Entry 7M86 (X-ray diffraction, 1.55 A resolution); this record covers chains A and T of the 3 polymer chains in the assembly.

Chain A:
Protein: DNA polymerase eta
Organism: Homo sapiens
Notes: EC 2.7.7.7
UniProtKB: Q9Y253 (POLH_HUMAN); residues 1-432 here = UniProt positions 1-432
Sequence (435 residues; row label = number of the first residue in the row; numbers below 1 keep their minus sign (Gly-2 is residue -2)):
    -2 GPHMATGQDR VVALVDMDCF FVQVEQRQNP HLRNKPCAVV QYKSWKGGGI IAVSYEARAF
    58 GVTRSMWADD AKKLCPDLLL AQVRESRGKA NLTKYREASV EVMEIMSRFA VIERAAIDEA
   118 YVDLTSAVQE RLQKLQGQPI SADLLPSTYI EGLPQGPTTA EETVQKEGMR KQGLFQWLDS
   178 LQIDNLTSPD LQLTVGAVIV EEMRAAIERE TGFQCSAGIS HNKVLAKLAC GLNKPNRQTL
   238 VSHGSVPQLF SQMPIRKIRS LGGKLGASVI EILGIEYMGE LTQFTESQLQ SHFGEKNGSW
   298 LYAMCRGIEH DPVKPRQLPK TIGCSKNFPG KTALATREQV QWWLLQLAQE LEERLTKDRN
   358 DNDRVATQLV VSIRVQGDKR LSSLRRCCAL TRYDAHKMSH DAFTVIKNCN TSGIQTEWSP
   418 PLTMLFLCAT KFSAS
Unresolved in the structure: 155-160
Construct notes: expression tag (-2 to 0); engineered mutation Ala113 (Ser in Q9Y253)
Ion coordination: Mg2+ site 1: Asp13, Asp115, Glu116 (together with 2'-deoxyadenosine 5'-triphosphate) (shared with 2 residues of chain P); Ca2+: Asp13, Met14, Asp115 (together with 2'-deoxyadenosine 5'-triphosphate); Mg2+ site 2: Asp13, Met14, Asp115
Ligand contacts:
  - : Asp13, Met14, Asp15, Asp115, Lys231
  - diphosphate / 2'-deoxyadenosine 5'-triphosphate: Asp13, Met14, Asp15, Cys16, Phe17, Phe18, Ile48, Ala49, Tyr52, Arg55, Arg61, Ile114, Asp115, Lys231
Curated features (UniProtKB/Swiss-Prot):
  - binding site (Mg(2+)): Asp13, Met14, Asp115, Glu116
  - binding site (Mn(2+)): Asp13, Met14, Asp115, Glu116
  - binding site (a 2'-deoxyribonucleoside 5'-triphosphate): Arg61
  - natural variant: Val37 (deletion: In XPV), Leu75 (deletion: In XPV), Arg93 (R93P: In XPV), Arg111 (R111H: In XPV), Thr122 (T122P: In XPV), Gly153 (G153D: In a breast cancer sample), Thr191 (T191P: In XPV), Gly263 (G263V: In XPV), Val266 (V266D: In XPV), Gly295 (G295R: In XPV), Arg361 (R361S: In XPV)
  - mutagenesis: Tyr52 (Y52A/F: Reduces DNA polymerase activity; Y52E: Reduces DNA polymerase activity. Increases fidelity of replication and reduces translesion bypass), Arg61 (R61A: Reduces enzymatic activity by two-thirds), Ser62 (S62G: Increased DNA polymerase activity and translesion bypass compared to wild-type), Ala68 (A68S/V: Severe reduction in thymine dimer translesion bypass), Asn324 to Pro326 (Reduces binding to chromatin and to monoubiquitinated PCNA. Abolishes binding to monoubiquitinated PCNA; when associated with 705-E--H-713 Del)
What the authors report for this chain:
  - mutagenesis - S113A (20-fold): decreased catalytic activity
  - mutagenesis - S113A: unchanged catalytic activity on RNA-terminated primers
  - mutagenesis - S113A: unchanged catalytic activity on 2'F-dA

Chain T:
Molecule: 12-nt DNA strand
Sequence (12 nucleotides; row label = number of the first residue in the row):
     1 CATTTTGACG CT
Ligand contacts: diphosphate / 2'-deoxyadenosine 5'-triphosphate: DT3, DT4, DT5

How chain A and chain T interact:
Pairs across the interface - 43 pairs, chain A then chain T:
  Gln38(A) - DT4(T)  base contact
  Gln38(A) - DT5(T)  sugar contact
  Tyr39(A) - DT4(T)  phosphate contact
  Tyr39(A) - DT5(T)  hydrogen bond to the phosphate
  Trp42(A) - DA2(T)  stacking on the base
  Gly46(A) - DT3(T)  base contact
  Ile47(A) - DT3(T)  base contact
  Arg61(A) - DT3(T)  base contact
  Ser62(A) - DT3(T)  base contact
  Trp64(A) - DA2(T)  phosphate contact
  Trp64(A) - DT3(T)  sugar contact
  Lys86(A) - DT6(T)  salt bridge to the phosphate
  Leu89(A) - DT5(T)  phosphate contact
  Leu89(A) - DT6(T)  phosphate contact
  Arg93(A) - DT6(T)  salt bridge to the phosphate
  Arg93(A) - DG7(T)  salt bridge to the phosphate
  Arg111(A) - DA8(T)  salt bridge to the phosphate
  Lys293(A) - DG10(T)  salt bridge to the phosphate
  Lys311(A) - DC9(T)  phosphate contact
  Arg313(A) - DA8(T)  salt bridge to the phosphate
  Arg313(A) - DC9(T)  salt bridge to the phosphate
  Pro316(A) - DA8(T)  phosphate contact
  Lys317(A) - DA8(T)  hydrogen bond to the phosphate
  Lys317(A) - DC9(T)  salt bridge to the phosphate
  Thr318(A) - DG7(T)  sugar contact
  Thr318(A) - DA8(T)  phosphate contact
  Ile319(A) - DG7(T)  phosphate contact
  Gly320(A) - DT6(T)  sugar contact
  Gly320(A) - DG7(T)  hydrogen bond to the phosphate
  Cys321(A) - DT6(T)  phosphate contact
  Ser322(A) - DT5(T)  sugar contact
  Ser322(A) - DT6(T)  hydrogen bond to the phosphate
  Lys323(A) - DT5(T)  salt bridge to the phosphate
  Asn324(A) - DT4(T)  hydrogen bond to the phosphate
  Asn324(A) - DT5(T)  hydrogen bond to the phosphate
  Pro326(A) - DC1(T)  phosphate contact
  Pro326(A) - DA2(T)  sugar contact
  Pro326(A) - DT4(T)  phosphate contact
  Gly327(A) - DC1(T)  hydrogen bond to the phosphate
  Gly327(A) - DA2(T)  phosphate contact
  Thr329(A) - DA2(T)  base contact
  Arg351(A) - DT6(T)  salt bridge to the phosphate
  Arg351(A) - DG7(T)  salt bridge to the phosphate
Also at the interface, not in a pair above, chain A (34 interface residues in all): Ile48, Ala87, Glu110, Leu315, Glu347, Met421

In short:
34 residues of chain A face 10 of chain T across their interface; the contacts include 7 hydrogen bonds, 11
salt bridges and 1 aromatic stacking contact. Polar pairs include Tyr39(A)-DT5(T), Lys317(A)-DA8(T) and
Gly320(A)-DG7(T). The paper reports that S113A of chain A reduces catalytic activity; S113A of chain A leaves
catalytic activity on RNA-terminated primers unchanged.
Here chain A is DNA polymerase eta (Homo sapiens) and chain T is a 12-nt DNA strand. Entry 7M86 (Human DNA Pol
eta S113A with dA-ended primer and dATP: in crystallo reaction for 140 s) was determined by X-ray diffraction
(same publication as 7M7L, 7M7M, 7M7N, 7M7O, 7M7P, 7M7Q and 19 further entries).
